PDB entry 2PKL | X-ray diffraction, 2.49 A resolution | chains A and B

# Chain A
Molecule: Androgen receptor
From: Homo sapiens
Notes: fragment: Ligand-binding domain (residues 669-919)
UniProtKB: P10275 (ANDR_HUMAN); residues 669-919 here = UniProt positions 669-919
Amino-acid sequence (251 residues; each row starts with the number of its first residue):
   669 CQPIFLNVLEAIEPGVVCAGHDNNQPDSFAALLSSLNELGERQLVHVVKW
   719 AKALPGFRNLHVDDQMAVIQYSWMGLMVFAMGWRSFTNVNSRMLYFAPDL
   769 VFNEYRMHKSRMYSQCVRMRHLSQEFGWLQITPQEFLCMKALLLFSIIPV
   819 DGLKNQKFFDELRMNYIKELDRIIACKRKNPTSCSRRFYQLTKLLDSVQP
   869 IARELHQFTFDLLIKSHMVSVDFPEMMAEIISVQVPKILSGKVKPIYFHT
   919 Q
Unresolved in the structure: 669, 919
UniProt features mapped onto this chain:
  - natural variant: V685 (V685I: In AIS), L701 (L701M: In AIS), S703 (S703A: In AIS), V716 (V716M: In prostate cancer), R752 (W752R: In AIS; this construct carries the variant), F813 (L813F: In AIS; this construct carries the variant), I842 (I842S: In PAIS), R855 (R855K: In PAIS), L881 (L881Q: In prostate cancer), V887 (M887V: In AIS; this construct carries the variant), I899 (I899T: In AIS)
Small-molecule neighbours:
  - 4HY ([4-(4-hydroxy-3-iodo-phenoxy)-3,5-diiodo-phenyl]-acetic acid): F673, P723, G724, N727, F826, E829, L830, N833, Y834, E837, R840
  - 5-alpha-dihydrotestosterone (DHT): L701, L704, N705, L707, G708, Q711, W741, M742, M745, V746, M749, R752, F764, M780, M787, L873, F876, T877, L880, F891
What the authors report for this chain:
  - binding site for 4HY: F673, P723, G724, N727, F826, E829, N833, E837, R840
  - conformationally variable residues (helix shift, side-chain flip): K717, K720 to V730, M734, K825 to K847

# Chain B
Molecule: ARA70 peptide
Amino-acid sequence (4 residues; numbered 924 to 927; the number before each row is that of its first residue):
   924 KLLF

# How chain A and chain B interact
Contacting residue pairs (9; chain A residue first):
  V716(A) with L926(B), hydrophobic; F927(B), hydrophobic
  K720(A) with F927(B)
  Q733(A) with F927(B)
  M734(A) with K924(B); F927(B)
  I737(A) with F927(B), hydrophobic
  E893(A) with L925(B)
  M894(A) with L926(B), hydrophobic
Also at the interface, not in a pair above, chain A (10 interface residues in all): L712, V713, V730

# In short
Chain A and chain B form an interface of 10 and 4 residues respectively. Bound to chain A:
5-alpha-dihydrotestosterone and compound 4HY. The paper reports a binding site for 4HY at F673(A), P723(A) and
G724(A) among others; conformational variability at K717(A), K720(A) and M734(A) among others.
Chain A is Androgen receptor (Homo sapiens) and chain B is ARA70 peptide; the structure, Androgen receptor LBD
with small molecule, was determined by X-ray diffraction together with 2QPY from the same study.
